PDB entry 5V8L | electron microscopy, 4.30 A resolution (low resolution: residue-level contacts below are approximate; hydrogen-bond / salt-bridge calls are withheld) | chains H and L of the 14 polymer chains in the assembly

# Chain H
Name: 3BNC117 antibody, heavy chain
Source organism: Homo sapiens
Notes: fragment: Fab; antibody fragment or engineered binder
Chain sequence (226 residues; row label = number of the first residue in the row; a row labelled like 71A-71D holds insertion residues (71A, then the next letters in order)):
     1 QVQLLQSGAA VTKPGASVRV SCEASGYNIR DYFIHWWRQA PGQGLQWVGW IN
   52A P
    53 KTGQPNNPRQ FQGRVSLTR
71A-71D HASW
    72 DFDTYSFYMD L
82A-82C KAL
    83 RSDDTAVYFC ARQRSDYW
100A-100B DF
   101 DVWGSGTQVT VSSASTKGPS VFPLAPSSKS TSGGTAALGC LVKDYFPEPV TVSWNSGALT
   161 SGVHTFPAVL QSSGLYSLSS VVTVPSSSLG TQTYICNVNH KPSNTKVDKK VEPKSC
Not modelled in the structure: 112-216
Disulfide bonds: Cys22-Cys92
From the paper describing this entry:
  - binding site for N-acetylglucosamine: His71A

# Chain L
Name: 3BNC117 antibody, light chain
Source organism: Homo sapiens
Notes: fragment: Fab; antibody fragment or engineered binder
Chain sequence (206 residues; each row starts with the number of its first residue; note: 8 numbers in that range are skipped by the numbering (no residue carries them; nothing is unmodelled there)):
     1 DIQMTQSPSS LSASVGDTVT ITCQANG
    32 YLNWYQQRRG KAPKLLIYDG SKLERGVPSR FSGRRWGQEY NLTINNLQPE DIATYFCQVY
    96 EFVVPGTRLD LKRTVAAPSV FIFPPSDEQL KSGTASVVCL LNNFYPREAK VQWKVDNALQ
   156 SGNSQESVTE QDSKDSTYSL SSTLTLSKAD YEKHKVYACE VTHQGLSSPV TKSFNRGEC
Not modelled in the structure: 107-214
Disulfide bonds: Cys23-Cys88
Covalently attached groups: N-acetylglucosamine (NAG) linked to Asn72

# Interface between chain H and chain L
Residue-residue contacts - 26 pairs, chain H then chain L:
  Trp37(H) - Glu96(L)
  Trp37(H) - Val98(L)
  Gln39(H) - Gln38(L)
  Trp47(H) - Glu96(L)
  Arg96(H) - Leu46(L)
  Arg96(H) - Tyr49(L)
  Arg96(H) - Glu55(L)
  Asp98(H) - Tyr91(L)
  Tyr99(H) - Tyr32(L)
  Tyr99(H) - Asn34(L)
  Tyr99(H) - Asp50(L)
  Tyr99(H) - Tyr91(L)
  Trp100(H) - Asn34(L)
  Trp100(H) - Tyr36(L)
  Trp100(H) - Tyr91(L)
  Trp100(H) - Glu96(L)
  Asp100A(H) - Asn34(L)
  Asp100A(H) - Tyr36(L)
  Asp100A(H) - Tyr49(L)
  Phe100B(H) - Tyr36(L)
  Phe100B(H) - Gln89(L)
  Asp101(H) - Glu55(L)
  Trp103(H) - Tyr36(L)
  Trp103(H) - Pro44(L)
  Trp103(H) - Lys45(L)
  Trp103(H) - Leu46(L)
Other interface residues (no listed pair), chain H (14 interface residues in all): Leu45, Phe91, Gly104
Other interface residues (no listed pair), chain L (15 interface residues in all): Ala43

# Overview
14 residues of chain H face 15 of chain L across their interface. N-acetylglucosamine is covalently linked to
Asn72(L). The paper reports a binding site for N-acetylglucosamine at His71A(H).
Chain H is 3BNC117 antibody, heavy chain and chain L is 3BNC117 antibody, light chain, both from Homo sapiens;
the structure, BG505 SOSIP.664 trimer in complex with broadly neutralizing HIV antibodies 3BNC117 and PGT145,
was determined by electron microscopy, deposited together with 5V8M and 5UY3.
